Entry 1BP6 (X-ray diffraction, 2.40 A resolution); this record covers chain A.

== Chain A ==
Protein: Protein (THYMIDYLATE synthase)
Source organism: Lactobacillus casei
Notes: EC 2.1.1.45
Reference sequence: P00469 (TYSY_LACCA); residue numbers follow UniProt; this construct covers 1-316
Sequence (316 residues; each row starts with the number of its first residue):
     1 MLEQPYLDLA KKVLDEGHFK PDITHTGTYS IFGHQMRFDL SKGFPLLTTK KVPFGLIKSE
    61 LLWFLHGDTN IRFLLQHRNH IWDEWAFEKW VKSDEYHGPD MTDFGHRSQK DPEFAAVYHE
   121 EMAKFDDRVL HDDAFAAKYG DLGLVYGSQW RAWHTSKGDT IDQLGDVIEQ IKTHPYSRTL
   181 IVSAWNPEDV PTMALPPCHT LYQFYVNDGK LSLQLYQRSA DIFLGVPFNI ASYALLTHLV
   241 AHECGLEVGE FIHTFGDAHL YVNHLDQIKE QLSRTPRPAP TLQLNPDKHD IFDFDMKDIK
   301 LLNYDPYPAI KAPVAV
Construct notes: engineered mutation Ile23 (Arg in P00469), Thr179 (Arg in P00469)
Ion coordination: K+: Ser183, Trp185
Ligand contacts: 2'-deoxyuridine 5'-monophosphate (UMP): Leu195, Cys198, His199, Gln217, Arg218, Ser219, Ala220, Asp221, Gly225, Val226, Asn229, His259, Tyr261
Swiss-Prot annotation at these positions:
  - active site: Cys198 (Nucleophile)
  - binding site (dUMP): Arg218 to Asp221, Asn229, His259 to Tyr261
  - binding site ((6R)-5,10-methylene-5,6,7,8-tetrahydrofolate): Asp221, Ala315

== Overview ==
Ligands of chain A: 2'-deoxyuridine 5'-monophosphate. Ser183 and Trp185 form the K+ site. From UniProt:
active-site residue Cys198, 8 dUMP-binding residues and (6R)-5,10-methylene-5,6,7,8-tetrahydrofolate-binding
residues Asp221 and Ala315.
Chain A is Protein (THYMIDYLATE synthase) (Lactobacillus casei); the structure, Thymidylate synthase R23I,
R179T double mutant, was determined by X-ray diffraction, deposited together with 1BP0, 1BO7, 1BO8 and 1BPJ.
